8HEU - chains K and E of the 12 polymer chains in the assembly; structure by electron microscopy, 4.60 A resolution (low resolution: residue-level contacts below are approximate; hydrogen-bond / salt-bridge calls are withheld).

== Chain K (and E) ==
Protein: Portal protein
Organism: Human herpesvirus 5 strain AD169
Notes: chain E of this document is another copy of the same molecule, construct and numbering; everything in this record applies to it too
UniProt: Q6RXD3 (Q6RXD3_HCMV); residues 1-697 here = UniProt positions 1-697
Sequence (697 residues; row label = number of the first residue in the row):
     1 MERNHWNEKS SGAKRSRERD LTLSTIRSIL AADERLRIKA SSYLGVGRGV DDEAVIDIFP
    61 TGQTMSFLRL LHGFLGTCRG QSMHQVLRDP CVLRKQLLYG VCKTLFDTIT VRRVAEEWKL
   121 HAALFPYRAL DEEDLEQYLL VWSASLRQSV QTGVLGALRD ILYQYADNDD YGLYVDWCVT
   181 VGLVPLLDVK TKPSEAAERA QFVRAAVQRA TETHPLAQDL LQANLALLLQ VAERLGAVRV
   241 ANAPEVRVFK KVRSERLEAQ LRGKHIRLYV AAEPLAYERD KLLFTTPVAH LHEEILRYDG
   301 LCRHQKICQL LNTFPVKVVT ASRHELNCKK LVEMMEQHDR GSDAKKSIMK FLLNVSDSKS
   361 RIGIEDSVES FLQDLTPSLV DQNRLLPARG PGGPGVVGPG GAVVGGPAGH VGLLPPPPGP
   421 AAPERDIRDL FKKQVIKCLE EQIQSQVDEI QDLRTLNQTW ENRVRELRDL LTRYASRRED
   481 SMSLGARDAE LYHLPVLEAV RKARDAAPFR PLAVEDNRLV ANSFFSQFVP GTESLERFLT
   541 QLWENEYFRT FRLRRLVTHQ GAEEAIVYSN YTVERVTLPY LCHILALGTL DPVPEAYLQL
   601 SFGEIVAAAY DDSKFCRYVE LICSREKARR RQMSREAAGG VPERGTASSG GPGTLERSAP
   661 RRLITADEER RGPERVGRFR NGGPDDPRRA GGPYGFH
Not modelled in the structure: 1-51, 321-487, 636-697

== Chain K / chain E interface ==
Pairs across the interface - 10 pairs, chain K then chain E:
  Val316(K) - Phe524(E)
  Tyr492(K) - Leu296(E)
  Tyr492(K) - Arg297(E)
  His493(K) - Gln63(E)
  His493(K) - His292(E)
  His493(K) - Leu296(E)
  Pro495(K) - Arg303(E)
  Val496(K) - Arg303(E)
  Val496(K) - Ile307(E)
  Leu497(K) - Ile307(E)

== In short ==
The interface between chain K and chain E involves 6 residues on one side and 7 on the other.
Both chains are Portal protein (Human herpesvirus 5 strain AD169). Entry 8HEU (C12 portal in HCMV A-capsid)
was determined by electron microscopy, deposited together with 8HEY and 8HEV.
